6SGB - chains DD and CA of the 116 polymer chains in the assembly; structure by electron microscopy, 3.30 A resolution.

Chain DD:
Protein: mS51 (KRIPP1)
Source organism: Trypanosoma brucei brucei
Chain sequence (812 residues; each row starts with the number of its first residue):
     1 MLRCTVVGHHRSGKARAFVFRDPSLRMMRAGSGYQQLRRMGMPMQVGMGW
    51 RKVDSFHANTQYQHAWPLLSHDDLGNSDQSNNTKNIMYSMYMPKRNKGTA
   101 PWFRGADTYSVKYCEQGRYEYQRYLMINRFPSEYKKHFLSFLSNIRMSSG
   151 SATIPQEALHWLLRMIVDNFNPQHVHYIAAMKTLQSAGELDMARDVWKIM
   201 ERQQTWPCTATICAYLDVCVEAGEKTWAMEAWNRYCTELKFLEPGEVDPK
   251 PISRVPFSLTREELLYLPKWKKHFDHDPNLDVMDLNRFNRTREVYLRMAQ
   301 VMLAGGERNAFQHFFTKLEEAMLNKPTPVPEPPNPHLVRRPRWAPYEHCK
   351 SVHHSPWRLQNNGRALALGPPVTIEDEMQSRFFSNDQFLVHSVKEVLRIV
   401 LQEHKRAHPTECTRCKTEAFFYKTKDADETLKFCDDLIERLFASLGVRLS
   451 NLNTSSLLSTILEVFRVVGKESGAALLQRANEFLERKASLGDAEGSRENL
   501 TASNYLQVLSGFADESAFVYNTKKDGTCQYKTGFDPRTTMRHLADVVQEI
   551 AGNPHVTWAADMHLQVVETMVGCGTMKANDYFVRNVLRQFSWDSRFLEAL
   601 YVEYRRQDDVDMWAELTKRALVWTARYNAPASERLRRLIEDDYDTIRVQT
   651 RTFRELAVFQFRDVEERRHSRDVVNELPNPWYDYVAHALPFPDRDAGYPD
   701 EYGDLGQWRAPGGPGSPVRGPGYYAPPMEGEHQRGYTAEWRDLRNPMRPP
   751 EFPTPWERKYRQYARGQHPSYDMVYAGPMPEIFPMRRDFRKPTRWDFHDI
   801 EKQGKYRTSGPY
Disordered / not traced: 1-14, 30-41

Chain CA:
Molecule: 9S rRNA
Source organism: Trypanosoma brucei brucei
Sequence (620 nucleotides; row label = number of the first residue in the row):
     1 UAAAUUAUGGUCAAUUGUUAGUAUUCAUAUUAAUUUUUUUAAAUGUUUUA
    51 UCAUUUUAUAAAGGUUUAUUUUUGAAAGAUUUUUUGUAUAAAAUUUUAGG
   101 AAUAGUUAAUAAUAAUUUAUAAUUUUGAUUAGAUUGUUUUGUUAAUGCUA
   151 UUAGAUGGGUGUGGAAAAAUAAAAAAAAUAAUUAAUAUAUAUCAAUAAUA
   201 AAUUAAAUUAAUCUAUUAGUCAGAAAUGGAUGCCAGCCGUUGCGGUAAUU
   251 UCUAUGCUUUUAAAUAUUAUACAAUUAUCAUAUUAAAUUGUUAAGUGCUG
   301 AUUUAACCAAUAAAAAUAUAAAUAAUUUUUAUUUGUUUUUAAACACCAUU
   351 AGGUAUAUGCAAAUAUAAAAUUAUAGUAAUUAUAAAUUAUAUUAUAUUAU
   401 AUUUAUUCAUAUAAUUAAUAGGAUAAUAUUUGUAGUUUUUGAUACCAUGA
   451 UAAGGAUUAUAAAUUGAAAGUGUUAAUAUCAUAAUCAAAAUUUAUUAUUU
   501 AUAUUAAAUAUGUAUGUGUAGAUAAAAUAAGAAAUUAAAAAGGUAUUGUU
   551 GCCCACCAAUUUUUAUAAUAAAAAUAACGUGCAGUAAUUAAUAUAUUUAU
   601 AAAAAUAUAUUUUUUUUUUX
Disordered / not traced: 543-553
Modified residues: UBD (uridine 3',5'-bis(dihydrogen phosphate)) at position 620
Ion coordination: Mg2+: A75, A76

Chain DD / chain CA interface:
Contacting residue pairs (63):
  Ala15(DD) - U28(CA)  phosphate contact
  Arg16(DD) - U260(CA)  salt bridge to the phosphate
  Arg16(DD) - U261(CA)  salt bridge to the phosphate
  Arg26(DD) - U259(CA)  sugar contact
  Arg29(DD) - U259(CA)  salt bridge to the phosphate
  Trp50(DD) - C213(CA)  sugar contact
  Trp50(DD) - U214(CA)  sugar contact
  Val53(DD) - A215(CA)  sugar contact
  Phe56(DD) - U216(CA)  sugar contact
  Ser80(DD) - G17(CA)  hydrogen bond to the base
  Asn81(DD) - G17(CA)  hydrogen bond to the base
  Asn82(DD) - G17(CA)  hydrogen bond to the sugar
  Asn82(DD) - U18(CA)  hydrogen bond to the phosphate
  Thr83(DD) - G17(CA)  sugar contact
  Lys94(DD) - A23(CA)  sugar contact
  Lys94(DD) - U24(CA)  salt bridge to the phosphate
  Lys94(DD) - A144(CA)  sugar contact
  Arg95(DD) - U143(CA)  hydrogen bond to the base
  Arg95(DD) - A145(CA)  salt bridge to the phosphate
  Lys97(DD) - G141(CA)  salt bridge to the phosphate
  Lys97(DD) - U142(CA)  salt bridge to the phosphate
  Ser151(DD) - A79(CA)  sugar contact
  Ser151(DD) - U81(CA)  phosphate contact
  Ala152(DD) - A79(CA)  base contact
  Arg339(DD) - U87(CA)  salt bridge to the phosphate
  Pro341(DD) - U85(CA)  sugar contact
  Tyr346(DD) - U84(CA)  sugar contact
  Tyr346(DD) - U85(CA)  hydrogen bond to the phosphate
  His348(DD) - U83(CA)  phosphate contact
  His348(DD) - U84(CA)  salt bridge to the phosphate
  Asp704(DD) - U146(CA)  base contact
  Leu705(DD) - U22(CA)  sugar contact
  Leu705(DD) - U146(CA)  phosphate contact
  Gly706(DD) - U146(CA)  hydrogen bond to the phosphate
  Gln707(DD) - U138(CA)  hydrogen bond to the base
  Gln707(DD) - U146(CA)  sugar contact
  Trp708(DD) - U138(CA)  sugar contact
  Trp708(DD) - U146(CA)  sugar contact
  Trp708(DD) - G147(CA)  phosphate contact
  Arg709(DD) - U138(CA)  salt bridge to the phosphate
  Gly712(DD) - U138(CA)  base contact
  Ser716(DD) - U138(CA)  hydrogen bond to the base
  Val718(DD) - U138(CA)  base contact
  Pro721(DD) - U146(CA)  base contact
  Gly722(DD) - U146(CA)  base contact
  Tyr723(DD) - U22(CA)  hydrogen bond to the phosphate
  Tyr723(DD) - U146(CA)  hydrogen bond to the base
  Tyr724(DD) - U146(CA)  stacking on the base
  Pro727(DD) - A321(CA)  base contact
  Glu729(DD) - A320(CA)  phosphate contact
  Glu729(DD) - A321(CA)  phosphate contact
  Arg744(DD) - G21(CA)  phosphate contact
  Pro746(DD) - A20(CA)  sugar contact
  Pro746(DD) - G21(CA)  phosphate contact
  Met747(DD) - A20(CA)  base contact
  Tyr771(DD) - U18(CA)  base contact
  Tyr771(DD) - U19(CA)  base contact
  Arg787(DD) - A29(CA)  phosphate contact
  Arg787(DD) - U30(CA)  salt bridge to the phosphate
  Arg787(DD) - U142(CA)  salt bridge to the phosphate
  Lys805(DD) - U140(CA)  salt bridge to the phosphate
  Lys805(DD) - G141(CA)  salt bridge to the phosphate
  Arg807(DD) - U22(CA)  salt bridge to the phosphate
Also at the interface, not in a pair above, chain DD (47 interface residues in all): Pro43, Met87, Lys136, Pro726, Ser809
Also at the interface, not in a pair above, chain CA (38 interface residues in all): U80, G86, A207

Summary:
The interface between chain DD and chain CA involves 47 residues on one side and 38 on the other; the contacts
include 11 hydrogen bonds, 15 salt bridges and 1 aromatic stacking contact. Among the polar pairs are
Ser80(DD)-G17(CA), Asn81(DD)-G17(CA) and Arg95(DD)-U143(CA).
Chain DD is mS51 (KRIPP1) and chain CA is 9S rRNA, both from Trypanosoma brucei brucei; the structure, mt-SSU
assemblosome of Trypanosoma brucei, was determined by electron microscopy, deposited together with 6SG9 and
6SGA.
